Entry 5JJY (X-ray diffraction, 2.05 A resolution); this record covers chains A and B.

# Chain A
Molecule: Histone-lysine N-methyltransferase SETD2
Source organism: Homo sapiens
Notes: EC 2.1.1.43; fragment: catalytic domain
UniProt: Q9BYW2 (SETD2_HUMAN); residues 1434-1711 here = UniProt positions 1434-1711
Amino-acid sequence (279 residues; numbered 1433 to 1711; the number before each row is that of its first residue):
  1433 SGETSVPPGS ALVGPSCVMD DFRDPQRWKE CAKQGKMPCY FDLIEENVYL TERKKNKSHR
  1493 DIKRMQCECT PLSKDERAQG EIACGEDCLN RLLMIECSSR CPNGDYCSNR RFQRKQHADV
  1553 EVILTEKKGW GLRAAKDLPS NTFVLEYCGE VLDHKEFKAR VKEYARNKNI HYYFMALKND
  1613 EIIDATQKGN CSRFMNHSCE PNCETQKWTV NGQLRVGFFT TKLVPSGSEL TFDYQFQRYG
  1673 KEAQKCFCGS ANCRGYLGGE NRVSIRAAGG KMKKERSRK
Disordered / not traced: 1433-1446, 1487-1496, 1704-1711
Covalently attached groups: thiocyanate ion (SCN) linked to Cys1463
Sequence notes: expression tag (1433)
Bound ions: Zn2+ site 1: Cys1499, Cys1501, Cys1516, Cys1520; Zn2+ site 2: Cys1516, Cys1529, Cys1533, Cys1539; Zn2+ site 3: Cys1631, Cys1678, Cys1680, Cys1685
Small-molecule neighbours: S-adenosylhomocysteine (SAH): Lys1560, Gly1561, Trp1562, Ile1602, His1603, Tyr1604, Tyr1605, Arg1625, Phe1626, Met1627, Asn1628, His1629, Tyr1666, Gln1676, Lys1677, Cys1678, Phe1679, Cys1680, Leu1689
UniProt features mapped onto this chain:
  - binding site (Zn(2+)): Cys1499, Cys1501, Cys1516, Cys1520, Cys1529, Cys1533, Cys1539, Cys1631, Cys1678, Cys1680, Cys1685
  - binding site (S-adenosyl-L-methionine): Lys1560 to Trp1562, His1603 to Tyr1605, Asn1628, His1629, Gln1676, Phe1679
  - modified residue: Ser1696 (Phosphoserine)
  - natural variant: Asp1453 (D1453N: In ALL; uncertain significance), Asp1493 (D1493N: In ALL; uncertain significance), Leu1609 (L1609P: In ALL; uncertain significance), Lys1654 (K1654Q: In ALL; uncertain significance), Thr1663 (T1663M: In ALL; uncertain significance)
  - mutagenesis: Phe1589 (F1589A: Strongly reduced methyltransferase activity), Tyr1604 (Y1604A: Increased methyltransferase activity), Arg1625 (R1625H/G: Loss of methyltransferase activity. Abolishes ability to monomethylate STAT1), Cys1631 (C1631A: Does not affect methyltransferase activity), Glu1636 (E1636A: Increased methyltransferase activity), Thr1637 (T1637A: Increased methyltransferase activity), Phe1668 (F1668A: Strongly reduced methyltransferase activity), Gln1669 (Q1669A: Loss of methyltransferase activity), Arg1670 (R1670A/V/L/I/F: Impaired methyltransferase activity; R1670P/W/K/Q: Loss of methyltransferase activity), Tyr1671 (Y1671A: Strongly reduced methyltransferase activity)
Reported in the primary citation:
  - conformationally variable residues (loop rearrangement, order/disorder transition): Arg1670, Glu1692 to Lys1703
  - mutagenesis - F1589A (30%-60%), F1668A (30%-60%), Y1671A (30%-60%): decreased catalytic activity
  - mutagenesis - Y1604A, E1636A, T1637A: increased catalytic activity

# Chain B
Molecule: Histone H3.3
Notes: fragment: H3 peptide
UniProt: P84243 (H33_HUMAN); residues 29-42 here correspond to UniProt positions 30-43 (UniProt number = residue number + 1)
Amino-acid sequence (14 residues; row label = number of the first residue in the row):
    29 APSTGGVMKP HRYR
Sequence notes: engineered mutation Met36 (Lys37 in P84243)
UniProt features mapped onto this chain:
  - site: Ser31 (Interaction with ZMYND11)
  - modified residue: Ser31 (Phosphoserine), Lys37 (N6-methyllysine), Tyr41 (Phosphotyrosine)

# How chain A and chain B interact
Pairs across the interface (53):
  Met1526(A) with Arg40(B)
  Tyr1579(A) with Met36(B)
  Phe1589(A) with Val35(B), hydrophobic
  Val1593(A) with Pro30(B), hydrophobic
  Ala1597(A) with Pro30(B), hydrophobic
  Asn1601(A) with Thr32(B)
  Tyr1604(A) with Thr32(B); Gly33(B)
  Tyr1605(A) with Met36(B)
  Phe1606(A) with Gly34(B); Val35(B); Met36(B), hydrogen bond (backbone-backbone)
  Met1607(A) with Met36(B); Pro38(B), hydrophobic
  Ala1608(A) with Val35(B); Met36(B), hydrogen bond (backbone-backbone); Pro38(B)
  Glu1636(A) with Arg40(B), salt bridge; Tyr41(B), hydrogen bond (side chain-backbone)
  Thr1637(A) with Pro38(B); His39(B), hydrogen bond (side chain-backbone); Arg40(B)
  Gln1638(A) with Arg40(B)
  Lys1639(A) with Pro38(B)
  Thr1653(A) with Tyr41(B)
  Phe1664(A) with Met36(B), hydrophobic
  Asp1665(A) with His39(B)
  Tyr1666(A) with Met36(B); Lys37(B), hydrogen bond (backbone-backbone)
  Gln1667(A) with Lys37(B); His39(B)
  Phe1668(A) with Gly33(B); Gly34(B); Val35(B); Met36(B), hydrophobic
  Gln1669(A) with Gly34(B); Val35(B), hydrogen bond (backbone-backbone); Lys37(B)
  Arg1670(A) with Gly33(B)
  Tyr1671(A) with Pro30(B), hydrophobic; Gly33(B), hydrogen bond (backbone-backbone); Gly34(B)
  Gly1672(A) with Pro30(B); Ser31(B); Gly33(B), hydrogen bond (backbone-backbone)
  Lys1673(A) with Ala29(B); Pro30(B), hydrogen bond (backbone-backbone); Ser31(B), hydrogen bond (backbone-backbone)
  Glu1674(A) with Ser31(B), hydrogen bond (backbone-backbone); Thr32(B)
  Arg1694(A) with Ala29(B)
  Ile1697(A) with Pro30(B)
  Ala1700(A) with Val35(B)
Other interface residues (no listed pair), chain A (33 interface residues in all): Ile1602, Pro1633, Val1648
From the paper, about this interface:
  - pairs named by the authors: Tyr1579(A)-Met36(B) (hydrophobic contact), Tyr1604(A)-Gly33(B), Met1607(A)-Met36(B) (hydrophobic contact), Glu1636(A)-Tyr41(B) (hydrogen bond), Glu1636(A)-Arg40(B), Thr1637(A)-His39(B) (hydrogen bond), Phe1664(A)-Met36(B) (hydrophobic contact), Tyr1666(A)-Met36(B) (hydrophobic contact)
  - interface residues, chain A: Phe1589(A), Tyr1604(A), Phe1606(A), Phe1668(A), Gln1669(A), Tyr1671(A)

# In short
33 residues of chain A and 13 residues of chain B are in contact, with 11 hydrogen bonds and 1 salt bridge.
Polar contacts include Glu1636(A)-Arg40(B), Glu1636(A)-Tyr41(B) and Thr1637(A)-His39(B). The authors report
hydrophobic contacts between Tyr1579(A) and Met36(B), Met1607(A) and Met36(B) and Phe1664(A) and Met36(B)
among others; contacts between Tyr1604(A) and Gly33(B) and Glu1636(A) and Arg40(B); hydrogen bonds between
Glu1636(A) and Tyr41(B) and Thr1637(A) and His39(B). From the paper: F1589A, F1668A and Y1671A of chain A
reduce catalytic activity; interface residues Phe1589(A), Tyr1604(A) and Phe1606(A) among others; 6
substitutions were tested in all.
Here chain A is Histone-lysine N-methyltransferase SETD2 (Homo sapiens) and chain B is Histone H3.3. Entry
5JJY (Crystal structure of SETD2 bound to histone H3.3 K36M peptide) was determined by X-ray diffraction,
deposited together with 5JLB and 5JLE.
